PDB entry 6YX7 | X-ray diffraction, 1.42 A resolution | chains CCC and KKK of the 12 polymer chains in the assembly

Chain CCC (and KKK):
Name: Allophycocyanin alpha
Source organism: Nostoc sp. WR13
Notes: chain KKK of this document is another copy of the same molecule, construct and numbering; everything in this record applies to it too
Reference sequence: A0A4Y5PW22 (A0A4Y5PW22_9NOSO); residues 1-160 here correspond to UniProt positions 2-161 (UniProt number = residue number + 1)
Amino-acid sequence (160 residues; each row starts with the number of its first residue):
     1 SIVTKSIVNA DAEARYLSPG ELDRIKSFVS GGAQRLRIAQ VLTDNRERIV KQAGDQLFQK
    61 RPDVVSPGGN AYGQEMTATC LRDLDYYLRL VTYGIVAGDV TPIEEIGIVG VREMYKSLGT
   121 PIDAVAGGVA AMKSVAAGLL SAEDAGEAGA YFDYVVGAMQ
Covalent attachments: phycocyanobilin (CYC) linked to Cys-80
Ligand contacts: phycocyanobilin (CYC): Leu-57, Val-64, Asn-70, Ala-71, Met-76, Thr-79, Arg-82, Asp-83, Leu-84, Tyr-86, Tyr-87, Leu-90, Ile-106, Gly-107, Met-114, Tyr-115, Leu-118, Thr-120, Pro-121, Ala-124, Val-125

Chain CCC / chain KKK interface:
Residue-residue contacts (10):
  Asn-9(CCC) with Arg-24(KKK)
  Pro-19(CCC) with Gly-146(KKK); Glu-147(KKK); Ala-150(KKK), hydrophobic
  Gly-20(CCC) with Glu-147(KKK)
  Arg-24(CCC) with Asp-23(KKK), salt bridge; Arg-24(KKK); Ser-27(KKK)
  Val-100(CCC) with Pro-19(KKK), hydrophobic
  Tyr-154(CCC) with Pro-19(KKK), hydrophobic
Interface residues without a listed pair, chain CCC (9 interface residues in all): Lys-5, Asp-23, Gly-98
Interface residues without a listed pair, chain KKK (9 interface residues in all): Gly-20, Glu-143

Summary:
Chain CCC and chain KKK each contribute 9 residues to their interface; the contacts include 1 salt bridge. The
salt-bridged pair is Arg-24(CCC)/Asp-23(KKK). Covalently linked phycocyanobilin: at Cys-80(CCC).
Chain CCC and chain KKK are both Allophycocyanin alpha (Nostoc sp. WR13); the structure, The high resolution
structure of allophycocyanin from cyanobacterium Nostoc sp. WR13, the P21212 crystal form, was determined by
X-ray diffraction.
